PDB entry 8POC | electron microscopy, 4.00 A resolution | chains A and C of the 4 polymer chains in the assembly

# Chain A (and C)
Molecule: Cellulose synthase operon protein D
Source organism: Dickeya dadantii 3937
Notes: chain C of this document is another copy of the same molecule, construct and numbering; everything in this record applies to it too
UniProtKB: E0SES7 (E0SES7_DICD3); numbering as in UniProt (aligned over 1-155)
Chain sequence (158 residues; each row starts with the number of its first residue; numbers below 1 keep their minus sign (Met-2 is residue -2)):
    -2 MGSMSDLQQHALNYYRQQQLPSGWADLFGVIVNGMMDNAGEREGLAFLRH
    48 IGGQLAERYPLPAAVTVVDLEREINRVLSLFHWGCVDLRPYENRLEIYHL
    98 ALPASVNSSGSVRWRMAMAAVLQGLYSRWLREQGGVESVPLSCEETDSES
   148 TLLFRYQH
Unresolved in the structure: -2 to 0, 155
Construct notes: initiating methionine (-2); expression tag (-1 to 0)

# Chain A / chain C interface
Pairs across the interface - 23 pairs, chain A then chain C:
  Met1(A) with Met1(C), hydrophobic
  Asp3(A) with Arg86(C), salt bridge
  Leu4(A) with Leu97(C), hydrophobic
  His7(A) with Asp84(C), salt bridge
  Leu9(A) with Tyr12(C), hydrophobic
  Tyr11(A) with His79(C); Gly81(C), hydrogen bond (side chain-backbone)
  Tyr12(A) with Leu9(C), hydrophobic; Tyr12(C), hydrophobic; Arg13(C); Gln16(C); Ala98(C)
  Arg13(A) with Tyr12(C)
  Gln15(A) with Ser76(C); His79(C), hydrogen bond
  Gln16(A) with Tyr12(C)
  Ser76(A) with Gln15(C)
  His79(A) with Tyr11(C); Gln15(C), hydrogen bond
  Gly81(A) with Tyr11(C), hydrogen bond (backbone-side chain)
  Asp84(A) with His7(C)
  Leu97(A) with Leu4(C), hydrophobic
  Ala98(A) with Tyr12(C)
Also at the interface, not in a pair above, chain A (20 interface residues in all): Gln5, Trp80, Cys82, Arg86
Also at the interface, not in a pair above, chain C (18 interface residues in all): Trp80, Cys82

# Summary
The interface between chain A and chain C involves 20 residues on one side and 18 on the other; the contacts
include 4 hydrogen bonds and 2 salt bridges. Polar contacts include Asp3(A)-Arg86(C), His7(A)-Asp84(C) and
Tyr11(A)-Gly81(C).
Both chains are Cellulose synthase operon protein D (Dickeya dadantii 3937). Entry 8POC (Cryo-EM structure of
Dickeya dadantii BcsD) was determined by electron microscopy together with 8PKD and 8POG from the same study.
